3V4R - chains B and C of the 4 polymer chains in the assembly; structure by X-ray diffraction, 3.25 A resolution.

# Chain B
Molecule: UvrABC system protein B
Organism: Bacillus subtilis
Notes: EC 3.1.21.5
UniProtKB: P37954 (UVRB_BACSU); residue numbers follow UniProt; this construct covers 1-661
Amino-acid sequence (667 residues; row label = number of the first residue in the row; numbers below 1 keep their minus sign (His-5 is residue -5)):
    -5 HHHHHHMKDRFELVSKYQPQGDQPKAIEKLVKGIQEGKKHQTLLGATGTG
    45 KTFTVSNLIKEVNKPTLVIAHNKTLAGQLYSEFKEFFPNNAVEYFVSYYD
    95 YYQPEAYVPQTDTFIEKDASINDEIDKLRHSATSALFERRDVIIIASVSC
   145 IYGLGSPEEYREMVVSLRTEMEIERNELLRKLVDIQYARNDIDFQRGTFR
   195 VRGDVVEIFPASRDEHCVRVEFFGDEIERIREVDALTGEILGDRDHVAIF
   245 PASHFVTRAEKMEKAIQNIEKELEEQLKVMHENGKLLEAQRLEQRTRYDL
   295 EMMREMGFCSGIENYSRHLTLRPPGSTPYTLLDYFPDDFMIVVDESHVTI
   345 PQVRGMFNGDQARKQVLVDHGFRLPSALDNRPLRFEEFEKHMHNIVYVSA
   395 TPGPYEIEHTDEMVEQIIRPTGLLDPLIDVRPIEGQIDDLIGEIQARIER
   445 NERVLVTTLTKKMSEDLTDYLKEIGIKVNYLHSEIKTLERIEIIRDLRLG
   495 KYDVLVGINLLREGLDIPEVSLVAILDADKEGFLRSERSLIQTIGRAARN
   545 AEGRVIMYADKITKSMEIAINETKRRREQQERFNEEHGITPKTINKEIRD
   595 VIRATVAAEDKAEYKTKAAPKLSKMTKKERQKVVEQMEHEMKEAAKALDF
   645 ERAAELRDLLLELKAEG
Not modelled in the structure: -5 to 2, 248-255, 590-661
Differences from the reference sequence: expression tag (-5 to 0)
Residues lining bound ligands: ADP (adenosine-5'-diphosphate): Thr41, Gly42, Thr43, Gly44, Lys45, Thr46, Phe47, Arg543
UniProt features mapped onto this chain:
  - motif: Tyr92 to Ile115 (Beta-hairpin)
  - binding site (ATP): Gly39 to Thr46
What the authors report for this chain:
  - binding site for DNA: 5 -tactgttt-3 (chain C): Arg506, Phe527
  - contacts within the chain: Ser477-Arg506 (hydrogen bond), Asp510-Arg540, Asp510-Arg543, Arg506-Arg540 (backbone contact)
  - binding site for ADP: Arg543 (citing earlier work)
  - binding site for DNA: 5 -tactgttt-3: Arg123, Gly147, Leu148, Gly149
  - conformationally variable residues (loop rearrangement): Val227 to Asp239, Phe244 to Thr251
  - mutagenesis - T481C: unchanged binding to G10 duplex
  - mutagenesis - T481C: increased catalytic activity on ATP
  - mutagenesis - D187R/R194E: increased binding to G10 and T50 substrates
  - self-association interface (contacts with another copy of this molecule); pairs are residue here / residue on that copy: Thr105-Arg194 (backbone contact), Asp106-Arg194 (backbone contact), Phe108-Phe188 (backbone contact), Glu209-Gln97 (hydrogen bond), Val102, Asp106, Thr107, Ile109
  - mutagenesis - R489P: abolished binding to G10 self-loading substrate
  - mutagenesis - R489P: abolished binding to UvrA and the T50 substrate
  - mutagenesis - Q189A: unchanged binding to DNA

# Chain C
Molecule: DNA: 5 -tactgttt-3
Sequence (8 nucleotides; numbered 1 to 8; the number before each row is that of its first residue):
     1 TACTGTTT
Not modelled in the structure: 1

# Interface between chain B and chain C
Pairs across the interface (37; chain B residue first):
  His65(B) - DG5(C)  sugar contact
  Asn66(B) - DT4(C)  phosphate contact
  Asn66(B) - DG5(C)  sugar contact
  Lys67(B) - DG5(C)  hydrogen bond to the phosphate
  Lys67(B) - DT6(C)  salt bridge to the phosphate
  Val90(B) - DT6(C)  phosphate contact
  Ser91(B) - DT6(C)  hydrogen bond to the phosphate
  Ser91(B) - DT7(C)  hydrogen bond to the phosphate
  Tyr92(B) - DT8(C)  hydrogen bond to the phosphate
  Tyr93(B) - DT7(C)  phosphate contact
  Tyr93(B) - DT8(C)  hydrogen bond to the phosphate
  Tyr96(B) - DT7(C)  base contact
  Ser141(B) - DG5(C)  phosphate contact
  Ser141(B) - DT6(C)  hydrogen bond to the phosphate
  Val142(B) - DG5(C)  sugar contact
  Val142(B) - DT6(C)  sugar contact
  Ser143(B) - DT6(C)  sugar contact
  Ser143(B) - DT7(C)  hydrogen bond to the phosphate
  Tyr146(B) - DT6(C)  sugar contact
  Tyr146(B) - DT7(C)  sugar contact
  Gly147(B) - DT8(C)  sugar contact
  Leu148(B) - DT8(C)  base contact
  Gly149(B) - DT8(C)  base contact
  Glu307(B) - DT8(C)  phosphate contact
  Gln346(B) - DT4(C)  hydrogen bond to the base
  Gln346(B) - DG5(C)  hydrogen bond to the sugar
  Met350(B) - DG5(C)  base contact
  Met350(B) - DT6(C)  base contact
  Arg357(B) - DT7(C)  hydrogen bond to the base
  Ser477(B) - DC3(C)  phosphate contact
  Ser477(B) - DT4(C)  phosphate contact
  Asn503(B) - DA2(C)  base contact
  Asn503(B) - DC3(C)  phosphate contact
  Arg506(B) - DC3(C)  salt bridge to the phosphate
  Arg506(B) - DT4(C)  salt bridge to the phosphate
  Phe527(B) - DA2(C)  stacking on the base
  Leu528(B) - DA2(C)  sugar contact
Also at the interface, not in a pair above, chain B (29 interface residues in all): Thr68, Pro98, Arg123, Ile479, Ile502

# In short
Chain B and chain C form an interface of 29 and 7 residues respectively; the contacts include 10 hydrogen
bonds, 3 salt bridges and 1 aromatic stacking contact. Among the polar pairs are Gln346(B)-DT4(C),
Arg357(B)-DT7(C) and Gln346(B)-DG5(C). From the paper: a binding site for DNA: 5 -tactgttt-3 at Arg123(B),
Gly147(B) and Leu148(B) among others; T481C of chain B increases catalytic activity on ATP; 4 substitutions
were tested in all.
Here chain B is UvrABC system protein B (Bacillus subtilis) and chain C is DNA: 5 -tactgttt-3. Entry 3V4R
(Crystal structure of a UvrB dimer-DNA complex) was determined by X-ray diffraction.
